PDB entry 1U1E | X-ray diffraction, 2.00 A resolution | chains A and B of the 6 polymer chains in the assembly

== Chain A (and B) ==
Molecule: Uridine phosphorylase
From: Escherichia coli
Notes: EC 2.4.2.3; chain B of this document is another copy of the same molecule, construct and numbering; everything in this record applies to it too
Reference sequence: P12758 (UDP_ECOLI); residues 2-253 here correspond to UniProt positions 1-252 (UniProt number = residue number - 1)
Sequence (256 residues; numbered -2 to 253; the number before each row is that of its first residue; numbers below 1 keep their minus sign (Gly-2 is residue -2)):
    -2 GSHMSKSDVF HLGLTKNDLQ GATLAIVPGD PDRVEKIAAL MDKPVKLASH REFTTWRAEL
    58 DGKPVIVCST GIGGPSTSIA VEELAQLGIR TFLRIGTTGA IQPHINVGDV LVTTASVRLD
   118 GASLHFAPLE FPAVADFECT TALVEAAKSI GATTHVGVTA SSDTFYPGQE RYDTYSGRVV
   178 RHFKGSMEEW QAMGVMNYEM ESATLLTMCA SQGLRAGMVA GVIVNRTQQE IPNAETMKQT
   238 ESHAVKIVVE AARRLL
Disordered / not traced: -2 to 0 (chain B: -2 to 2)
Differences from the reference sequence: cloning artifact (-2 to 1)
Metal / ion sites: K+: Glu49, Ile69, Ser73 (shared with Glu49(B), Ile69(B), Ser73(B) of chain B)
Ligand contacts:
  - 182 (1-((2-hydroxyethoxy)methyl)-5-(phenylselanyl)pyrimidine-2,4(1h,3h)-dione), molecule 1: Phe7, His8, Arg48
  - 182, molecule 2: Ile69, Thr94, Thr95, Gly96, Phe162, Gln166, Arg168, Tyr195, Glu196, Met197, Ile220, Val221, Glu227, Pro229

== Chain A / chain B interface ==
Pairs across the interface - 103 pairs, chain A then chain B:
  Phe7(A) - Tyr163(B)
  Phe7(A) - Asp170(B)
  Phe7(A) - Glu227(B)
  His8(A) - Phe162(B)
  Asp27(A) - Arg48(B)
  Pro28(A) - Arg48(B)
  Asp29(A) - Arg48(B)
  Arg30(A) - Arg48(B)
  Arg48(A) - Gly26(B)
  Arg48(A) - Asp27(B)  salt bridge
  Arg48(A) - Pro28(B)
  Arg48(A) - Asp29(B)  hydrogen bond (backbone-side chain)
  Arg48(A) - Arg30(B)
  Arg48(A) - Ile69(B)
  Glu49(A) - Glu49(B)
  Glu49(A) - Gly68(B)
  Glu49(A) - Ile69(B)  hydrogen bond (side chain-backbone)
  Phe50(A) - Ile69(B)  hydrophobic
  Gly68(A) - Glu49(B)
  Ile69(A) - Arg48(B)
  Ile69(A) - Glu49(B)  hydrogen bond (backbone-side chain)
  Ile69(A) - Phe50(B)  hydrophobic
  Ile69(A) - Ser73(B)
  Ile69(A) - Ile76(B)  hydrophobic
  Gly70(A) - Pro72(B)
  Pro72(A) - Gly70(B)
  Pro72(A) - Pro72(B)
  Pro72(A) - Asp160(B)
  Pro72(A) - Met197(B)  hydrophobic
  Ser73(A) - Ile69(B)
  Ser75(A) - Asp160(B)
  Ser75(A) - Thr161(B)  hydrogen bond
  Ile76(A) - Ile69(B)  hydrophobic
  Ile76(A) - Phe162(B)  hydrophobic
  Glu79(A) - Tyr163(B)
  Glu79(A) - Thr171(B)
  Glu79(A) - Tyr172(B)  hydrogen bond (side chain-backbone)
  Glu80(A) - Tyr163(B)  hydrogen bond
  Ala82(A) - Tyr172(B)
  Gln83(A) - Asp170(B)
  Arg87(A) - Tyr172(B)
  Leu116(A) - His122(B)  hydrogen bond (backbone-side chain)
  Gly118(A) - Gly118(B)
  Gly118(A) - Asp160(B)  hydrogen bond (backbone-side chain)
  Ala119(A) - Asp160(B)  hydrogen bond (backbone-side chain)
  Leu121(A) - Val177(B)
  His122(A) - Leu116(B)  hydrogen bond (side chain-backbone)
  His122(A) - Ser159(B)
  His122(A) - Asp160(B)
  His122(A) - Thr161(B)
  His122(A) - Pro164(B)
  His122(A) - Gly165(B)
  His122(A) - Val177(B)
  His122(A) - Phe180(B)
  Phe123(A) - Pro164(B)  hydrophobic
  Phe123(A) - Arg175(B)  hydrogen bond (backbone-side chain)
  Phe123(A) - Val177(B)
  Ala124(A) - Val177(B)  hydrophobic
  Pro125(A) - Val177(B)
  Ser159(A) - His122(B)
  Asp160(A) - Pro72(B)
  Asp160(A) - Gly118(B)  hydrogen bond (side chain-backbone)
  Asp160(A) - Ala119(B)  hydrogen bond (side chain-backbone)
  Asp160(A) - His122(B)
  Asp160(A) - Asp160(B)
  Thr161(A) - Ser75(B)
  Thr161(A) - Ala119(B)
  Thr161(A) - His122(B)  hydrogen bond
  Thr161(A) - Phe123(B)
  Phe162(A) - Phe7(B)  hydrophobic
  Phe162(A) - His8(B)
  Phe162(A) - Ile76(B)  hydrophobic
  Tyr163(A) - Phe7(B)
  Tyr163(A) - Glu79(B)
  Tyr163(A) - Glu80(B)  hydrogen bond
  Pro164(A) - His122(B)
  Pro164(A) - Phe123(B)  hydrophobic
  Gly165(A) - His122(B)
  Thr171(A) - Glu79(B)
  Tyr172(A) - Glu79(B)  hydrogen bond (backbone-side chain)
  Tyr172(A) - Ala82(B)
  Tyr172(A) - Arg87(B)  hydrogen bond
  Tyr172(A) - Gln209(B)
  Tyr172(A) - Leu211(B)  hydrophobic
  Ser173(A) - Gln209(B)  hydrogen bond
  Arg175(A) - Phe123(B)  hydrogen bond (side chain-backbone)
  Arg175(A) - Ser208(B)  hydrogen bond
  Arg175(A) - Gln209(B)
  Val177(A) - Leu121(B)
  Val177(A) - His122(B)
  Val177(A) - Phe123(B)
  Val177(A) - Ala124(B)  hydrophobic
  Val177(A) - Pro125(B)
  Phe180(A) - His122(B)
  Met197(A) - Pro72(B)  hydrophobic
  Met197(A) - Ile76(B)  hydrophobic
  Ser208(A) - Arg175(B)  hydrogen bond (backbone-side chain)
  Gln209(A) - Tyr172(B)
  Gln209(A) - Ser173(B)  hydrogen bond
  Gln209(A) - Arg175(B)
  Leu211(A) - Tyr172(B)  hydrophobic
  Glu227(A) - Phe7(B)
  Ile228(A) - Phe7(B)  hydrophobic
Also at the interface, not in a pair above, chain A (54 interface residues in all): Gly26, His47, Gly71, Thr94, Asp117, Asp170
Also at the interface, not in a pair above, chain B (54 interface residues in all): Gly71, Gln83, Thr94, Asp117, Ile228, Pro229

== In short ==
Chain A and chain B each contribute 54 residues to their interface, with 22 hydrogen bonds and 1 salt bridge.
Polar pairs include Arg48(A)-Asp27(B), Arg48(A)-Asp29(B) and Glu49(A)-Ile69(B). Bound to chain A: compound
182. Glu49(A), Ile69(A) and Ser73(A) form the K+ site.
Both chains are Uridine phosphorylase (Escherichia coli). Entry 1U1E (Structure of e. coli uridine
phosphorylase complexed to 5(phenylseleno)acyclouridine (PSAU)) was determined by X-ray diffraction, deposited
together with 1U1C, 1U1D, 1U1F and 1U1G.
